Entry 9BYA (electron microscopy, 4.01 A resolution (low resolution: residue-level contacts below are approximate; hydrogen-bond / salt-bridge calls are withheld)); this record covers chains A and C of the 4 polymer chains in the assembly.

== Chain A ==
Protein: Ribonucleoside-diphosphate reductase subunit alpha
From: Bacillus subtilis
Notes: EC 1.17.4.1
Reference sequence: P50620 (RIR1_BACSU); residues 1-700 here = UniProt positions 1-700
Amino-acid sequence (700 residues; numbered 1 to 700; the number before each row is that of its first residue):
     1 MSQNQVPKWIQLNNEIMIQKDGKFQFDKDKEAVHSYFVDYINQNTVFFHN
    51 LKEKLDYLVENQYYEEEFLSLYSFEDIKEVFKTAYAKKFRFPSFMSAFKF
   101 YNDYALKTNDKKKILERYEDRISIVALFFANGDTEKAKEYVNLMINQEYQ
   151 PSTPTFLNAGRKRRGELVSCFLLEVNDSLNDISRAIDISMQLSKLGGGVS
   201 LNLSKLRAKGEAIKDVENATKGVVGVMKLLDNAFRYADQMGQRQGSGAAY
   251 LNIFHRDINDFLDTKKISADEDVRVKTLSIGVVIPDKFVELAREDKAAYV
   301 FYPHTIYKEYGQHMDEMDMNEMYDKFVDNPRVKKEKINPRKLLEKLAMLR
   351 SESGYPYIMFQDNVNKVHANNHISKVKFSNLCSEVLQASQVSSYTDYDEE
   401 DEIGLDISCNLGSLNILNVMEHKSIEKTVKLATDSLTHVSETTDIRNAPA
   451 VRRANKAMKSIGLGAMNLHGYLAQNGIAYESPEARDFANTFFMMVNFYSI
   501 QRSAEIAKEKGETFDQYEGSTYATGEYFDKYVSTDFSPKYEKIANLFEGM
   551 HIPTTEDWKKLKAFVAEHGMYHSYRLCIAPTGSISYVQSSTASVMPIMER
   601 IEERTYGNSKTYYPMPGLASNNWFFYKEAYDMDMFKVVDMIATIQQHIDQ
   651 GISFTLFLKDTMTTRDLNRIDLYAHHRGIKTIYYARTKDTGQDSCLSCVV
Disordered / not traced: 1-5, 689-700
Small-molecule neighbours:
  - ATP (adenosine-5'-triphosphate): Val33, His34, Phe37, Val38, Asn42, Phe89, Arg90, Phe91, Arg117
  - 2'-deoxyguanosine-5'-diphosphate (DGI): Val46, Phe47, Phe48, His49, Asn50, Leu51, Lys54, Lys78, Phe81, Lys82, Tyr85, Asp120
  - dTTP (TTP), molecule 1: Asp177, Ser178, Leu179, Asn180, Ile182, Leu206, Arg207, Ala212, Ile213, Lys214, Ala219, Thr220, Lys221, His304
  - dTTP (TTP), molecule 2: Lys194, Tyr236, Ala237, Asp238, Gln239
Swiss-Prot annotation at these positions:
  - active site: Asn380 (Proton acceptor), Cys382 (Cysteine radical intermediate), Glu384 (Proton acceptor)
  - binding site (substrate): Thr153, Ser169, Cys170, Gly198, Asn380 to Glu384, Pro580 to Ile584
  - site: Cys170 (Important for hydrogen atom transfer), Asp177 (Allosteric effector binding), Arg207 (Allosteric effector binding), Cys409 (Important for hydrogen atom transfer), Tyr683 (Important for electron transfer), Tyr684 (Important for electron transfer), Cys695 (Interacts with thioredoxin/glutaredoxin), Cys698 (Interacts with thioredoxin/glutaredoxin)
  - mutagenesis: His255 (H255Y: In ts-A 73; temperature-sensitive lethal mutation)
From the paper describing this entry:
  - catalytic residues: Cys382 (citing earlier work)

== Chain C ==
Protein: Ribonucleoside-diphosphate reductase subunit beta
From: Bacillus subtilis
Notes: EC 1.17.4.1
Reference sequence: P50621 (RIR2_BACSU); residue numbers follow UniProt; this construct covers 1-329
Amino-acid sequence (350 residues; row label = number of the first residue in the row; numbers below 1 keep their minus sign (Met-20 is residue -20)):
   -20 MGSSHHHHHHSSGLVPRGSHMMTKIYDAANWSKHEDDFTQMFYNQNVKQF
    30 WLPEEIALNGDLLTWKYLGKNEQDTYMKVLAGLTLLDTEQGNTGMPIVAE
    80 HVDGHQRKAVLNFMAMMENAVHAKSYSNIFMTLAPTETINEVFEWVKQNK
   130 YLQKKAQMIVGLYKAIQKDDEISLFKAMVASVYLESFLFYSGFYYPLYFY
   180 GQGKLMQSGEIINLILRDEAIHGVYVGLLAQEIYNKQTEEKKAELREFAI
   230 DLLNQLYENELEYTEDLYDQVGLSHDVKKFIRYNANKALMNLGFDPYFEE
   280 EDINPIVLNGLNTKTKSHDFFSMKGNGYKKATVEPLKDDDFYFEDEKEQI
Disordered / not traced: -20 to 15, 291-308, 323-329
Sequence notes: initiating methionine (-20); expression tag (-19 to 0)
Ion coordination: Mn2+ site 1: Asp66, Glu97, His101, Glu198; Mn2+ site 2: Glu97, Glu164, Glu198, His201
Swiss-Prot annotation at these positions:
  - active site: Tyr105
  - binding site (Fe cation): Asp66, Glu97, His101, Glu164, Glu198, His201

== How chain A and chain C interact ==
Contacting residue pairs - 32 pairs, chain A then chain C:
  Ile267(A) with Lys309(C)
  Ala292(A) with Phe320(C)
  Arg293(A) with Asp317(C); Phe320(C); Tyr321(C)
  Arg340(A) with Leu315(C); Lys316(C); Asp317(C); Phe320(C)
  Leu343(A) with Phe320(C)
  Glu344(A) with Pro314(C); Leu315(C)
  Ser351(A) with Ala310(C)
  Glu352(A) with Lys309(C)
  Phe635(A) with Phe322(C)
  Thr663(A) with Thr311(C); Glu313(C)
  Thr664(A) with Thr311(C); Val312(C); Glu313(C)
  Arg665(A) with Glu313(C); Pro314(C); Lys316(C); Asp319(C)
  Asn668(A) with Leu315(C)
  Arg669(A) with Asp319(C); Phe322(C)
  Leu672(A) with Asp319(C); Phe320(C); Phe322(C)
  Tyr673(A) with Phe322(C)
  His676(A) with Phe322(C)
Interface residues without a listed pair, chain A (19 interface residues in all): Val289, Asp295

== Summary ==
The interface between chain A and chain C involves 19 residues on one side and 13 on the other. Chain A binds
dTTP, ATP and 2'-deoxyguanosine-5'-diphosphate. From UniProt: 3 active-site residues, 14 substrate-binding
residues and one mutagenesis site on chain A; active-site residue Tyr105(C) on chain C. The paper reports the
catalytic residue Cys382(A).
Here chain A is Ribonucleoside-diphosphate reductase subunit alpha and chain C is Ribonucleoside-diphosphate
reductase subunit beta, both from Bacillus subtilis. Entry 9BYA (Class 11 model for product condition of
Bacillus subtilis ribonucleotide reductase complex) was determined by electron microscopy together with 9BW3,
9BWX, 9BX2, 9BX3, 9BX6, 9BX8 and 39 further entries from the same study.
